2NX5 - chains A and B of the 5 polymer chains in the assembly; structure by X-ray diffraction, 2.70 A resolution.

# Chain A
Name: HLA-B35
Organism: Homo sapiens
UniProtKB: O19626 (O19626_HUMAN); residues 1-276 here correspond to UniProt positions 25-300 (UniProt number = residue number + 24)
Amino-acid sequence (276 residues; each row starts with the number of its first residue):
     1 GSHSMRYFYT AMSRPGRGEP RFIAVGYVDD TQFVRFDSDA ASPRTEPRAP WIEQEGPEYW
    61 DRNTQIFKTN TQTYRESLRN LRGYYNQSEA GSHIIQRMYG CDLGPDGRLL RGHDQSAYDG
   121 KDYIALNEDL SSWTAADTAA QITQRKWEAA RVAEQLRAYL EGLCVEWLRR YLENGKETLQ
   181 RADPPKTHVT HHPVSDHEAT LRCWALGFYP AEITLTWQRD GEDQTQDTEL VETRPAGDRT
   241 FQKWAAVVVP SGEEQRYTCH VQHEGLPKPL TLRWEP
Cystine bridges: C101-C164, C203-C259

# Chain B
Name: Beta-2-microglobulin
Organism: Homo sapiens
UniProtKB: P61769 (B2MG_HUMAN); residues 1-99 here correspond to UniProt positions 21-119 (UniProt number = residue number + 20)
Amino-acid sequence (99 residues; row label = number of the first residue in the row):
     1 IQRTPKIQVY SRHPAENGKS NFLNCYVSGF HPSDIEVDLL KNGERIEKVE HSDLSFSKDW
    61 SFYLLYYTEF TPTEKDEYAC RVNHVTLSQP KIVKWDRDM
Cystine bridges: C25-C80

# How chain A and chain B interact
Pairs across the interface - 60 pairs, chain A then chain B:
  F8(A) with F56(B), hydrophobic
  Y9(A) with F56(B)
  T10(A) with L54(B); F56(B); F62(B)
  M12(A) with S33(B)
  R17(A) with D34(B), salt bridge
  I23(A) with L54(B), hydrophobic
  V25(A) with D53(B); L54(B); S55(B)
  Y27(A) with S55(B), hydrogen bond; Y63(B)
  Q32(A) with D53(B), hydrogen bond
  R35(A) with D53(B), salt bridge
  R48(A) with D53(B), salt bridge
  I94(A) with P32(B), hydrophobic; S33(B)
  Q96(A) with H31(B), hydrogen bond; F56(B); W60(B), hydrogen bond (side chain-backbone); F62(B)
  R97(A) with F56(B)
  M98(A) with F56(B), hydrophobic; K58(B); W60(B), hydrophobic
  Q115(A) with W60(B)
  S116(A) with W60(B)
  A117(A) with W60(B), hydrophobic
  D119(A) with I1(B); H31(B)
  G120(A) with R3(B); H31(B); W60(B)
  K121(A) with I1(B)
  D122(A) with W60(B), hydrogen bond
  K186(A) with P14(B)
  R202(A) with D98(B), hydrogen bond (side chain-backbone); M99(B)
  W204(A) with D98(B); M99(B)
  V231(A) with Q8(B)
  E232(A) with K6(B), salt bridge; Q8(B), hydrogen bond (backbone-side chain); S28(B), hydrogen bond
  T233(A) with Y26(B)
  R234(A) with Q8(B), hydrogen bond; Y10(B); M99(B), hydrogen bond (side chain-backbone)
  P235(A) with Y10(B), hydrogen bond (backbone-side chain); Y26(B)
  A236(A) with R12(B), hydrogen bond (backbone-side chain); N24(B), hydrogen bond (backbone-side chain)
  G237(A) with R12(B), hydrogen bond (backbone-side chain); L65(B)
  D238(A) with R12(B)
  Q242(A) with Y10(B); S11(B), hydrogen bond (side chain-backbone); R12(B), hydrogen bond (side chain-backbone)
  W244(A) with M99(B), hydrogen bond (side chain-backbone)
Other interface residues (no listed pair), chain A (37 interface residues in all): T190, L206
Other interface residues (no listed pair), chain B (30 interface residues in all): V9, H13, S57, R97

# Summary
Chain A and chain B form an interface of 37 and 30 residues respectively, with 17 hydrogen bonds and 4 salt
bridges. Polar pairs include R17(A)-D34(B), R35(A)-D53(B) and R48(A)-D53(B).
Chain A is HLA-B35 and chain B is Beta-2-microglobulin, both from Homo sapiens; the structure, Crystal
structure of ELS4 TCR bound to HLA-B*3501 presenting EBV peptide EPLPQGQLTAY at 1.7A, was determined by X-ray
diffraction (same publication as 2NW2 and 2NW3).
